Entry 3SX4 (X-ray diffraction, 2.60 A resolution); this record covers chains A and B.

# Chain A (and B)
Molecule: Dipeptidyl peptidase 4
Organism: Homo sapiens
Notes: EC 3.4.14.5; chain B of this document is another copy of the same molecule, construct and numbering; everything in this record applies to it too
UniProtKB: P27487 (DPP4_HUMAN); residue numbers follow UniProt; this construct covers 39-766
Sequence (753 residues; row label = number of the first residue in the row):
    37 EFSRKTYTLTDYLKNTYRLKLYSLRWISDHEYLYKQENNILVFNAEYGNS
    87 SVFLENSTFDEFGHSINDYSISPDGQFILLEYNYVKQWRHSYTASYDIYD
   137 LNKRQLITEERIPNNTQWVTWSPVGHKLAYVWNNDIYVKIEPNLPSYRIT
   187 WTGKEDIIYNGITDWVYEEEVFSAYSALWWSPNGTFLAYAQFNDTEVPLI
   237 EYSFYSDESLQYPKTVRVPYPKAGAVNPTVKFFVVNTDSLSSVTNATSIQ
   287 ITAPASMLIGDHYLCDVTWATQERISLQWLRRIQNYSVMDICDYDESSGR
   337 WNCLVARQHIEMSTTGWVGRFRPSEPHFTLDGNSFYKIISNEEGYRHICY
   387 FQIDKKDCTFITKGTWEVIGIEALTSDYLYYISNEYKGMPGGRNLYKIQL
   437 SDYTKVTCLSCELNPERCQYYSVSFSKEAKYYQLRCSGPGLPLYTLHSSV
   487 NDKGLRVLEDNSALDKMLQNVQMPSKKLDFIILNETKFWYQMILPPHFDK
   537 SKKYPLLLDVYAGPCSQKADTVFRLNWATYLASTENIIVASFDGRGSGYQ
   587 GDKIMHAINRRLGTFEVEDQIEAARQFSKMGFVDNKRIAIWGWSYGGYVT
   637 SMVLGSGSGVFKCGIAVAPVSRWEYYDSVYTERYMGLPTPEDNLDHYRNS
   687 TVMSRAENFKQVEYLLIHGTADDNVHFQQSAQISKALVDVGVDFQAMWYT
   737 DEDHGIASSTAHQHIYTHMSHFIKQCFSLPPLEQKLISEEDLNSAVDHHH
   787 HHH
Not modelled in the structure: 37-39, 767-789
Differences from the reference sequence: expression tag (37-38, 767-789)
Swiss-Prot annotation at these positions:
  - active site (Charge relay system): S630, D708, H740
  - glycosylation (N-linked (GlcNAc...) asparagine): N85, N92, N150, N219, N229, N281, N321, N520, N685
  - mutagenesis: N85 (N85A: Does not inhibit dipeptidyl peptidase activity, interaction with ADA and homodimer formation), N92 (N92A: Does not inhibit dipeptidyl peptidase activity, interaction with ADA and homodimer formation), N150 (N150A: Does not inhibit dipeptidyl peptidase activity, interaction with ADA and homodimer formation), E205 (E205K: Inhibits dipeptidyl peptidase activity), E206 (E206L: Inhibits dipeptidyl peptidase activity), N219 (N219A: Does not inhibit dipeptidyl peptidase activity, interaction with ADA and homodimer formation), N229 (N229A: Does not inhibit dipeptidyl peptidase activity, interaction with ADA and homodimer formation), N281 (N281A: Does not inhibit dipeptidyl peptidase activity, interaction with ADA and homodimer formation), N321 (N321A: Does not inhibit dipeptidyl peptidase activity, interaction with ADA and homodimer formation), N520 (N520A: Does not inhibit dipeptidyl peptidase activity, interaction with ADA and homodimer formation), N685 (N685A: Does not inhibit dipeptidyl peptidase activity, interaction with ADA and homodimer formation), H750 (H750A: Inhibits weakly homodimerization and dipeptidyl peptidase activity ...)
Disulfides: C328-C339, C385-C394, C444-C447, C454-C472, C649-C762
Covalent attachments: N-acetylglucosamine (NAG) linked to N85, N150, N219, N229, N520
Small-molecule neighbours:
  - sa- (KXA; 3-(aminomethyl)-4-(2,4-dichlorophenyl)-6-(2-methoxyphenyl)-2-methyl-5,6-dihydro-7H-pyrrolo[3,4-b]pyridin-7-one): R125, E205, E206, Y547, W629, S630, Y631, V656, W659, Y662, Y666, N710, V711, H740, G741
  - N-acetylglucosamine (NAG; 2-acetamido-2-deoxy-beta-D-glucopyranose): W187, V279, N281

# Interface between chain A and chain B
Pairs across the interface (106; chain A residue first):
  P234(A) - Y248(B)
  L235(A) - Y248(B)
  I236(A) - P249(B)
  E237(A) - S239(B)
  E237(A) - T251(B)  hydrogen bond
  E237(A) - R253(B)  salt bridge
  S239(A) - E237(B)
  Y241(A) - F713(B)
  Y241(A) - Q714(B)
  Y241(A) - A717(B)  hydrophobic
  Y241(A) - Q718(B)  hydrogen bond (backbone-side chain)
  S242(A) - Q718(B)  hydrogen bond (backbone-side chain)
  S242(A) - K721(B)  hydrogen bond (backbone-side chain)
  D243(A) - Q718(B)
  E244(A) - R658(B)  salt bridge
  E244(A) - Y661(B)  hydrogen bond (backbone-side chain)
  E244(A) - T687(B)
  E244(A) - M689(B)
  E244(A) - Q718(B)  hydrogen bond (backbone-side chain)
  S245(A) - R658(B)
  L246(A) - Y661(B)
  L246(A) - Q714(B)
  Q247(A) - K258(B)
  Q247(A) - A259(B)  hydrogen bond (side chain-backbone)
  Q247(A) - E660(B)  hydrogen bond (side chain-backbone)
  Q247(A) - Y661(B)
  Q247(A) - Q714(B)  hydrogen bond (backbone-side chain)
  Y248(A) - P234(B)
  Y248(A) - L235(B)
  Y248(A) - Y256(B)  hydrogen bond (side chain-backbone)
  Y248(A) - P257(B)
  Y248(A) - K258(B)  hydrogen bond (side chain-backbone)
  Y248(A) - A261(B)
  P249(A) - Q714(B)
  T251(A) - E237(B)  hydrogen bond
  R253(A) - E237(B)  salt bridge
  R253(A) - R253(B)
  Y256(A) - Y248(B)  hydrogen bond (backbone-side chain)
  P257(A) - Y248(B)
  K258(A) - Q247(B)
  K258(A) - Y248(B)  hydrogen bond (backbone-side chain)
  A259(A) - Q247(B)  hydrogen bond (backbone-side chain)
  A261(A) - Y248(B)
  R658(A) - E244(B)  salt bridge
  E660(A) - Q247(B)  hydrogen bond (backbone-side chain)
  Y661(A) - E244(B)  hydrogen bond (side chain-backbone)
  Y661(A) - L246(B)
  Y661(A) - Q247(B)
  T687(A) - E244(B)
  M689(A) - E244(B)
  L702(A) - W734(B)  hydrophobic
  F713(A) - Y241(B)
  F713(A) - W734(B)
  Q714(A) - Y241(B)
  Q714(A) - L246(B)  hydrogen bond (side chain-backbone)
  Q714(A) - Q247(B)  hydrogen bond (side chain-backbone)
  Q714(A) - P249(B)
  S716(A) - W734(B)
  A717(A) - Y241(B)  hydrophobic
  A717(A) - T736(B)  hydrogen bond (backbone-side chain)
  Q718(A) - Y241(B)  hydrogen bond (side chain-backbone)
  Q718(A) - S242(B)  hydrogen bond (side chain-backbone)
  Q718(A) - D243(B)
  Q718(A) - E244(B)
  S720(A) - W734(B)  hydrogen bond
  S720(A) - T736(B)  hydrogen bond
  K721(A) - S242(B)  hydrogen bond (side chain-backbone)
  K721(A) - T736(B)
  K721(A) - D737(B)
  V724(A) - Y735(B)  hydrophobic
  V724(A) - T746(B)
  V724(A) - A747(B)
  V724(A) - H750(B)
  D725(A) - T746(B)  hydrogen bond
  V728(A) - H750(B)  hydrogen bond (backbone-side chain)
  D729(A) - H750(B)
  D729(A) - H754(B)  salt bridge
  D729(A) - H757(B)  salt bridge
  F730(A) - M733(B)
  F730(A) - H750(B)
  F730(A) - H754(B)
  Q731(A) - Q731(B)  hydrogen bond
  A732(A) - A732(B)
  A732(A) - M733(B)  hydrophobic
  A732(A) - W734(B)  hydrophobic
  M733(A) - F730(B)
  M733(A) - W734(B)
  W734(A) - F713(B)
  W734(A) - S716(B)
  W734(A) - S720(B)  hydrogen bond
  W734(A) - A732(B)  hydrophobic
  W734(A) - M733(B)
  W734(A) - W734(B)  hydrophobic
  Y735(A) - V724(B)  hydrophobic
  T736(A) - A717(B)  hydrogen bond (side chain-backbone)
  T736(A) - S720(B)  hydrogen bond
  T736(A) - K721(B)
  T746(A) - V724(B)
  T746(A) - D725(B)  hydrogen bond
  A747(A) - V724(B)  hydrophobic
  H750(A) - V724(B)
  H750(A) - V728(B)  hydrogen bond (side chain-backbone)
  H750(A) - F730(B)
  H754(A) - D729(B)  salt bridge
  H754(A) - F730(B)
  H757(A) - D729(B)  salt bridge
Interface residues without a listed pair, chain A (52 interface residues in all): Y238, D737
Interface residues without a listed pair, chain B (53 interface residues in all): I236, Y238, S245, L702, L723

# Overview
Chain A and chain B form an interface of 52 and 53 residues respectively, with 33 hydrogen bonds and 8 salt
bridges. Polar contacts include E237(A)-R253(B), E244(A)-R658(B) and D729(A)-H754(B). Ligands of chain A:
N-acetylglucosamine and sa-.
Chain A and chain B are both Dipeptidyl peptidase 4 (Homo sapiens); the structure, Crystal structure of human
dpp-iv in complex with sa-(+)-3-(aminomethyl)-4-(2,4-dichlorophenyl)-6-(2-methoxyphenyl)-
2-methyl-5h-pyrrolo[3,4-b]pyridin-7(6h)-one, was determined by X-ray diffraction together with 3SWW from the
same study.
